Entry 5L5D (X-ray diffraction, 2.80 A resolution); this record covers chains C and D of the 28 polymer chains in the assembly.

[Chain C]
Protein: Proteasome subunit alpha type-4
Organism: Saccharomyces cerevisiae (strain ATCC 204508 / S288c)
Notes: EC 3.4.25.1
UniProtKB: P40303 (PSA4_YEAST); residues -1 to 252 here correspond to UniProt positions 1-254 (UniProt number = residue number + 2)
Amino-acid sequence (254 residues; row label = number of the first residue in the row; numbers below 1 keep their minus sign (Met-1 is residue -1)):
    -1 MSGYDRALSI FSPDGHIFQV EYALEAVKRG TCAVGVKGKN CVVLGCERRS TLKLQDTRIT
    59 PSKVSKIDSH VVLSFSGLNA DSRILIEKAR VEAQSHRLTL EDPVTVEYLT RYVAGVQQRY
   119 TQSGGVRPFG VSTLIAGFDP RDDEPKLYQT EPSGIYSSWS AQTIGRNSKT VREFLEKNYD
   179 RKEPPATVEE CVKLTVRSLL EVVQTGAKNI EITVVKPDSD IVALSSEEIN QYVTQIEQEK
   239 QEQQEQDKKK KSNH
Disordered / not traced: -1 to 0, 241-252
UniProt features mapped onto this chain:
  - modified residue: Thr58 (Phosphothreonine)

[Chain D]
Protein: Proteasome subunit alpha type-5
Organism: Saccharomyces cerevisiae (strain ATCC 204508 / S288c)
Notes: EC 3.4.25.1
UniProtKB: P32379 (PSA5_YEAST); residues -7 to 252 here correspond to UniProt positions 1-260 (UniProt number = residue number + 8)
Amino-acid sequence (260 residues; each row starts with the number of its first residue; numbers below 1 keep their minus sign (Met-7 is residue -7)):
    -7 MFLTRSEYDR GVSTFSPEGR LFQVEYSLEA IKLGSTAIGI ATKEGVVLGV EKRATSPLLE
    53 SDSIEKIVEI DRHIGCAMSG LTADARSMIE HARTAAVTHN LYYDEDINVE SLTQSVCDLA
   113 LRFGEGASGE ERLMSRPFGV ALLIAGHDAD DGYQLFHAEP SGTFYRYNAK AIGSGSEGAQ
   173 AELLNEWHSS LTLKEAELLV LKILKQVMEE KLDENNAQLS CITKQDGFKI YDNEKTAELI
   233 KELKEKEAAE SPEEADVEMS
Disordered / not traced: -7 to 0, 118-124, 243-252

[How chain C and chain D interact]
Pairs across the interface (62; chain C residue first):
  Asp3(C) - Glu117(D)
  Arg4(C) - Glu117(D)
  Ala5(C) - Val4(D)  hydrophobic
  Ala5(C) - Glu117(D)
  Ala5(C) - Ser127(D)
  Ser7(C) - Ser127(D)
  Ser7(C) - Arg128(D)
  Ile8(C) - Gln15(D)
  Phe9(C) - Gln15(D)
  Phe9(C) - Tyr18(D)  hydrophobic
  Phe9(C) - Ser19(D)
  Phe9(C) - Leu73(D)  hydrophobic
  Phe9(C) - Arg128(D)
  Phe9(C) - Pro129(D)
  Phe9(C) - Gly131(D)
  Ser10(C) - Tyr18(D)
  Pro11(C) - Tyr18(D)  hydrophobic
  Pro11(C) - Glu21(D)
  Asp12(C) - Glu21(D)
  Gly13(C) - Tyr18(D)
  Gly13(C) - Glu21(D)
  Gly13(C) - Ala22(D)
  His14(C) - Leu25(D)
  Ile15(C) - Leu73(D)  hydrophobic
  Ile15(C) - Arg128(D)
  Lys35(C) - Glu52(D)  salt bridge
  Gln116(C) - Ala75(D)
  Gln116(C) - Asp76(D)
  Gln116(C) - Arg128(D)
  Thr119(C) - Arg128(D)  hydrogen bond (backbone-side chain)
  Gln120(C) - Met126(D)
  Gln120(C) - Ser127(D)  hydrogen bond (backbone-backbone)
  Gln120(C) - Arg128(D)
  Gln120(C) - Phe130(D)
  Ser121(C) - Ser127(D)
  Gly122(C) - Ser127(D)
  Ser151(C) - Ala75(D)
  Gly152(C) - Ala75(D)
  Ile153(C) - Thr74(D)
  Ile153(C) - Ala75(D)  hydrophobic
  Ser155(C) - Leu51(D)
  Ser155(C) - Ser55(D)
  Ser156(C) - Leu51(D)
  Ser156(C) - Glu52(D)  hydrogen bond (backbone-backbone)
  Ser156(C) - Ser55(D)  hydrogen bond (backbone-side chain)
  Trp157(C) - Thr47(D)
  Trp157(C) - Ser48(D)
  Trp157(C) - Leu50(D)
  Trp157(C) - Leu51(D)
  Trp157(C) - Glu52(D)
  Ser158(C) - Leu50(D)  hydrogen bond (backbone-backbone)
  Ser158(C) - Glu52(D)  hydrogen bond
  Ala159(C) - Leu50(D)
  Leu173(C) - Leu50(D)  hydrophobic
  Glu174(C) - Ser48(D)  hydrogen bond
  Glu174(C) - Pro49(D)
  Glu174(C) - Leu50(D)
  Tyr177(C) - Leu50(D)  hydrophobic
  Arg179(C) - Pro49(D)  hydrogen bond (side chain-backbone)
  Arg179(C) - Leu50(D)  hydrogen bond (side chain-backbone)
  Arg179(C) - Leu51(D)  hydrogen bond (side chain-backbone)
  Arg179(C) - Glu52(D)
Interface residues without a listed pair, chain C (31 interface residues in all): Arg170
Interface residues without a listed pair, chain D (27 interface residues in all): Asp1, Ser79

[In short]
31 residues of chain C face 27 of chain D across their interface; the contacts include 10 hydrogen bonds and 1
salt bridge. Among the polar pairs are Lys35(C)-Glu52(D), Thr119(C)-Arg128(D) and Ser156(C)-Ser55(D).
Here chain C is Proteasome subunit alpha type-4 and chain D is Proteasome subunit alpha type-5, both from
Saccharomyces cerevisiae (strain ATCC 204508 / S288c). Entry 5L5D (Yeast 20S proteasome with human beta5i
(1-138) and human beta6 (97-111; 118-133) in complex with ONX ...) was determined by X-ray diffraction
together with 5L52, 5L54, 5L55, 5L5A, 5L5B, 5L5E and 30 further entries from the same study.
